6NKK - chains A and D of the 4 polymer chains in the assembly; structure by X-ray diffraction, 2.30 A resolution.

Chain A (and D):
Protein: Short chain dehydrogenase
Source organism: Penicillium fellutanum
Notes: chain D of this document is another copy of the same molecule, construct and numbering; everything in this record applies to it too
UniProtKB: L0E2Z4 (L0E2Z4_9EURO); residue numbers follow UniProt; this construct covers 1-265
Chain sequence (265 residues; row label = number of the first residue in the row):
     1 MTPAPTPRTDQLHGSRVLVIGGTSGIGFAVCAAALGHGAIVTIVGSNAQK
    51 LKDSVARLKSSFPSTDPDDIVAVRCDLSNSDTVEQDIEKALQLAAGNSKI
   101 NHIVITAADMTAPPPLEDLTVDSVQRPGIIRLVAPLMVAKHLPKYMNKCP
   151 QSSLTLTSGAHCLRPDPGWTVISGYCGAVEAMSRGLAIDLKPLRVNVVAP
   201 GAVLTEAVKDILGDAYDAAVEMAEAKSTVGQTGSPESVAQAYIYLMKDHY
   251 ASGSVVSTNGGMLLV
Disordered / not traced: 1-8
Curated features (UniProtKB/Swiss-Prot):
  - binding site (NADP(+)): Thr-23, Ser-24, Ile-26, Ser-46, Asn-47, Lys-50, Asp-76, Arg-131, Val-203, Thr-205
Residues lining bound ligands:
  - NADP (NAP; NADP nicotinamide-adenine-dinucleotide phosphate): Gly-21, Gly-22, Thr-23, Ser-24, Gly-25, Ile-26, Gly-27, Gly-45, Ser-46, Asn-47, Lys-50, Cys-75, Asp-76, Leu-77, Ser-78, Thr-106, Ala-107, Ala-108, Met-110, Ile-130, Arg-131, Thr-157, Ser-158, Gly-159, His-161, Pro-200, Gly-201, Ala-202, Val-203, Thr-205, Ala-207, Val-208
  - premalbrancheamide E (PM7; (5aS,12aS,13aS)-12,12-dimethyl-2,3,11,12,12a,13-hexahydro-1H,5H,6H-5a,13a-(epiminomethano)indolizino[7,6-b]carbazol-14-one): Met-110, His-161, Asp-166, Trp-169, Ile-172, Ala-202, Leu-204, Val-208, Ile-211, Leu-212, Ala-219, Val-220, Ala-223
Reported in the primary citation:
  - binding site for NADP: Lys-50
  - binding site for premalbrancheamide E: Arg-131, Asp-166, Trp-169
  - catalytic residues: Arg-131 (from molecular simulation)

Interface between chain A and chain D:
Contacting residue pairs (64):
  Pro-150(A) / Val-229(D)  hydrophobic
  Pro-150(A) / Gln-231(D)
  Arg-184(A) / Leu-264(D)
  Ala-187(A) / Thr-228(D)
  Ala-187(A) / Leu-264(D)  hydrophobic
  Ile-188(A) / Leu-264(D)
  Lys-191(A) / Thr-228(D)
  Pro-192(A) / Thr-228(D)
  Pro-192(A) / Val-229(D)  hydrophobic
  Gly-201(A) / Tyr-250(D)
  Ala-202(A) / Tyr-250(D)  hydrogen bond (backbone-side chain)
  Thr-228(A) / Ala-187(D)
  Thr-228(A) / Ile-188(D)
  Thr-228(A) / Lys-191(D)
  Thr-228(A) / Pro-192(D)
  Thr-228(A) / Ser-252(D)
  Val-229(A) / Pro-192(D)
  Gln-231(A) / Pro-150(D)
  Gln-231(A) / Tyr-250(D)
  Thr-232(A) / Tyr-250(D)
  Gly-233(A) / Tyr-250(D)
  Ser-237(A) / Asp-248(D)
  Ser-237(A) / His-249(D)  hydrogen bond (side chain-backbone)
  Gln-240(A) / Tyr-244(D)
  Gln-240(A) / Lys-247(D)
  Gln-240(A) / Asp-248(D)
  Ala-241(A) / Tyr-244(D)
  Tyr-244(A) / Gln-240(D)
  Tyr-244(A) / Ala-241(D)
  Tyr-244(A) / Tyr-244(D)  hydrophobic
  Tyr-244(A) / Val-256(D)
  Tyr-244(A) / Thr-258(D)
  Lys-247(A) / Gln-240(D)
  Asp-248(A) / Ser-237(D)
  Asp-248(A) / Thr-258(D)  hydrogen bond
  His-249(A) / Ser-237(D)  hydrogen bond (backbone-side chain)
  Tyr-250(A) / Ala-202(D)  hydrogen bond (side chain-backbone)
  Tyr-250(A) / Gln-231(D)
  Tyr-250(A) / Thr-232(D)
  Tyr-250(A) / Gly-233(D)
  Tyr-250(A) / Thr-258(D)  hydrogen bond (backbone-side chain)
  Tyr-250(A) / Asn-259(D)  hydrogen bond (side chain-backbone)
  Tyr-250(A) / Gly-260(D)  hydrogen bond (backbone-backbone)
  Ala-251(A) / Thr-258(D)  hydrogen bond (backbone-side chain)
  Ser-252(A) / Thr-228(D)
  Ser-252(A) / Asn-259(D)
  Ser-252(A) / Gly-260(D)
  Ser-252(A) / Gly-261(D)  hydrogen bond (backbone-backbone)
  Gly-253(A) / Leu-264(D)
  Ser-254(A) / Ser-257(D)
  Val-256(A) / Tyr-244(D)
  Ser-257(A) / Ser-254(D)
  Thr-258(A) / Tyr-244(D)  hydrogen bond
  Thr-258(A) / Asp-248(D)  hydrogen bond
  Thr-258(A) / Tyr-250(D)
  Thr-258(A) / Ala-251(D)
  Asn-259(A) / Tyr-250(D)  hydrogen bond (backbone-side chain)
  Asn-259(A) / Ser-252(D)
  Gly-260(A) / Tyr-250(D)  hydrogen bond (backbone-backbone)
  Gly-261(A) / Ser-252(D)  hydrogen bond (backbone-backbone)
  Leu-264(A) / Arg-184(D)
  Leu-264(A) / Ala-187(D)  hydrophobic
  Leu-264(A) / Ile-188(D)  hydrophobic
  Leu-264(A) / Gly-253(D)
Also at the interface, not in a pair above, chain A (35 interface residues in all): Gly-230, Val-238, Val-255
Also at the interface, not in a pair above, chain D (37 interface residues in all): Arg-194, Gly-201, Gly-230, Val-238, Val-255, Val-265

Summary:
Chain A and chain D form an interface of 35 and 37 residues respectively; the contacts include 15 hydrogen
bonds. Among the polar pairs are Ala-202(A)/Tyr-250(D), Ser-237(A)/His-249(D) and Asp-248(A)/Thr-258(D). Bound
to chain A: NADP and premalbrancheamide E. From the paper: the catalytic residue Arg-131(A); a binding site
for premalbrancheamide E at Arg-131(A), Asp-166(A) and Trp-169(A).
Chain A and chain D are both Short chain dehydrogenase (Penicillium fellutanum); the structure, Structure of
PhqE Reductase/Diels-Alderase from Penicillium fellutanum in complex with NADP+ and premalbrancheamide, was
determined by X-ray diffraction together with 6NKH, 6NKI and 6NKM from the same study.
